PDB entry 8EY0 | X-ray diffraction, 2.40 A resolution | chains B and A

[Chain B]
Name: Protein phosphatase 2C 16
Source organism: Arabidopsis thaliana
Notes: EC 3.1.3.16
UniProt: Q9CAJ0 (P2C16_ARATH); numbering as in UniProt (aligned over 179-511)
Amino-acid sequence (333 residues; each row starts with the number of its first residue):
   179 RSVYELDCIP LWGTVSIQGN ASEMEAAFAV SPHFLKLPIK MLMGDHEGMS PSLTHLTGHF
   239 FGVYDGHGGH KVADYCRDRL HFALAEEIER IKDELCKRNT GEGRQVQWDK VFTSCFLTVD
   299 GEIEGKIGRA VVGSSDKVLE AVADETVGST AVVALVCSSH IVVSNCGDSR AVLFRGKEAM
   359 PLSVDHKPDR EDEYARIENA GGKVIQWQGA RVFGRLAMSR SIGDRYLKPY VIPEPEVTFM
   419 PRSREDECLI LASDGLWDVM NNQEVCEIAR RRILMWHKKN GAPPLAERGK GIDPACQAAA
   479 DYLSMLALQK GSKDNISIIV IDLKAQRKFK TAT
Unresolved in the structure: 179-185, 222-232, 272-281, 459-466
Sequence notes: conflict Ala199 (Arg in Q9CAJ0), Ala204 (Asp in Q9CAJ0), Asp322 (Ser in Q9CAJ0), Arg393 (Val in Q9CAJ0), Ala510 (Arg in Q9CAJ0)
Swiss-Prot annotation at these positions:
  - binding site (Mn(2+)): Asp243, Gly244, Asp432, Asp492
  - site: Trp385 (Lock)
  - mutagenesis: Gly246 (G246D: Reduced phosphatase activity, impaired affinity for PYR/PYL/RCAR receptors, and insensitivity to ABA)

[Chain A]
Name: Abscisic acid receptor PYR1
Source organism: Arabidopsis thaliana
UniProt: O49686 (PYR1_ARATH); residue numbers follow UniProt; this construct covers 1-181
Amino-acid sequence (181 residues; numbered 1 to 181; the number before each row is that of its first residue):
     1 MPSELTPEER SELKNSIAEF HTYQLDPGSC SSLHAQRIHA PPELVWSIVR RFDKPQTHRH
    61 FIKSCSVEQN FEMRVGCTRD IIVISGLPAN TSTERLDILD DERRVTGASI IGGEHRLTNY
   121 KGVTTVHRFE KENRIWTVVL ESYVVDMPEG NSEDDTRIVV DDVVKLNLQK LATVAEAMAR
   181 N
Unresolved in the structure: 1-3, 24-27, 179-181
Sequence notes: conflict His58 (Tyr in O49686), Arg59 (Lys in O49686), Ile81 (Val in O49686), Ala108 (Phe in O49686), Gly122 (Ser in O49686), Ile158 (Met in O49686), Val159 (Phe in O49686), Val160 (Ala in O49686), Asp162 (Thr in O49686)
Ligand contacts: Mandipropamid (3UZ; (2S)-2-(4-chlorophenyl)-N-{2-[3-methoxy-4-(prop-2-yn-1-yloxy)phenyl]ethyl}-2-(prop-2-yn-1-yloxy)ethanamide): Arg59, His60, Phe61, Ile62, Arg79, Ile81, Val83, Leu87, Pro88, Ala89, Ser92, Glu94, Ala108, Ser109, Ile110, His115, Leu117, Tyr120, Val159, Val160, Val163, Asn167
Swiss-Prot annotation at these positions:
  - motif: Ser85 to Ala89 (Gate loop), His115 to Leu117 (Latch loop)
  - binding site (abscisate): Ala89 to Glu94, Glu141
  - site (Involved in interactions with PP2Cs): Pro88, Ser152
  - modified residue: Thr78 (Phosphothreonine)
  - mutagenesis: Thr78 (T78A: Reduced CARK1-mediated phosphorylation), Pro88 (P88S: Insensitivity to pyrabactin and impaired ABA-mediated binding to PP2Cs), Arg116 (R116G: Impaired ABA-mediated binding to PP2Cs), Ser152 (S152L: Insensitivity to pyrabactin and impaired ABA-mediated binding to PP2Cs), Arg157 (R157H: Reduced sensitivity to pyrabactin)

[Chain B / chain A interface]
Contacting residue pairs - 35 pairs, chain B then chain A:
  Glu201(B) with Lys63(A)
  Glu203(B) with Ser85(A), hydrogen bond
  His245(B) with Ser85(A)
  Gly246(B) with Ile84(A); Ser85(A), hydrogen bond (backbone-side chain)
  Glu323(B) with His60(A), salt bridge
  Thr324(B) with His60(A); Ile84(A)
  Ile383(B) with Asn151(A); Asp155(A); Ile158(A), hydrophobic; Val159(A), hydrophobic
  Gln384(B) with Asn151(A), hydrogen bond (backbone-side chain)
  Trp385(B) with Pro88(A); Arg116(A); Pro148(A), hydrophobic; Asn151(A); Asp155(A); Thr156(A); Val159(A), hydrophobic
  Gln386(B) with Pro88(A); Arg116(A)
  Arg389(B) with Gly86(A), hydrogen bond (side chain-backbone); Leu87(A); Pro88(A)
  Phe391(B) with Val159(A)
  Gly392(B) with Pro88(A); Val159(A)
  Arg393(B) with Phe61(A); Gly86(A); Leu87(A); Pro88(A); Asp162(A), salt bridge; Leu166(A)
  Tyr404(B) with Phe61(A)
Interface residues without a listed pair, chain B (18 interface residues in all): Gly247, Lys381, Leu394
Interface residues without a listed pair, chain A (19 interface residues in all): Ile82, Leu117

[Summary]
18 residues of chain B face 19 of chain A across their interface, with 4 hydrogen bonds and 2 salt bridges.
Polar pairs include Glu323(B)-His60(A), Arg393(B)-Asp162(A) and Glu203(B)-Ser85(A). Ligands of chain A:
Mandipropamid.
Chain B is Protein phosphatase 2C 16 and chain A is Abscisic acid receptor PYR1, both from Arabidopsis
thaliana; the structure, Structure of an orthogonal PYR1*:HAB1* chemical-induced dimerization module in
complex with mandipropamid, was determined by X-ray diffraction.
